Entry 8AJB (electron microscopy, 4.30 A resolution (low resolution: residue-level contacts below are approximate; hydrogen-bond / salt-bridge calls are withheld)); this record covers chains I and J of the 24 polymer chains in the assembly.

Chain I (and J):
Protein: Crescentin
Organism: Caulobacter vibrioides
Notes: chain J of this document is another copy of the same molecule, construct and numbering; everything in this record applies to it too
UniProtKB: A0A8F8EC09 (A0A8F8EC09_CAUVI); the construct has insertions or renumbered stretches relative to UniProt, so the offset changes along the chain: 1-405 = UniProt 1-405; 409-460 = UniProt 406-457
Amino-acid sequence (460 residues; each row starts with the number of its first residue):
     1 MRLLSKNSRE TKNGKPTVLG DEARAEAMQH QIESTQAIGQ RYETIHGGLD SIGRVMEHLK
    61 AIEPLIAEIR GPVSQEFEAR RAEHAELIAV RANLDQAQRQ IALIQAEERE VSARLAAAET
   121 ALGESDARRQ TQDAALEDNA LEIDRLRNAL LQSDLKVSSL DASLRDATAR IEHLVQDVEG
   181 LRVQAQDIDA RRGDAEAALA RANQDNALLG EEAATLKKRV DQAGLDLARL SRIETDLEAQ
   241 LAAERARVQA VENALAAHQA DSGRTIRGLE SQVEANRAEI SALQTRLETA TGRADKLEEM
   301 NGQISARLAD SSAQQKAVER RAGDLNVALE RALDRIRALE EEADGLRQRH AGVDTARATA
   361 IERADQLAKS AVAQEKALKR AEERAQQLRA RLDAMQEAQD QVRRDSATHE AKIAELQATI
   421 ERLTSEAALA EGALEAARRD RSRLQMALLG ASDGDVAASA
Not modelled in the structure: 1-326, 447-460
Sequence notes: insertion (406-408)

How chain I and chain J interact:
Contacting residue pairs (67; chain I residue first):
  Ala-328(I) / Leu-329(J)
  Leu-329(I) / Ala-328(J)
  Leu-329(I) / Leu-329(J)
  Ala-332(I) / Leu-329(J)
  Leu-333(I) / Arg-335(J)
  Arg-335(I) / Ile-336(J)
  Ile-336(I) / Ala-332(J)
  Ile-336(I) / Arg-335(J)
  Ile-336(I) / Ile-336(J)
  Ile-336(I) / Leu-339(J)
  Leu-339(I) / Leu-339(J)
  Glu-340(I) / Arg-335(J)
  Glu-340(I) / Leu-339(J)
  Leu-346(I) / Arg-347(J)
  Arg-347(I) / Leu-346(J)
  Arg-349(I) / His-350(J)
  His-350(I) / Arg-349(J)
  His-350(I) / His-350(J)
  Arg-357(I) / Val-353(J)
  Arg-357(I) / Asp-354(J)
  Arg-357(I) / Arg-357(J)
  Arg-363(I) / Ala-364(J)
  Ala-364(I) / Arg-363(J)
  Asp-365(I) / Arg-363(J)
  Leu-367(I) / Leu-367(J)
  Ala-368(I) / Arg-363(J)
  Gln-374(I) / Ala-371(J)
  Gln-374(I) / Gln-374(J)
  Gln-374(I) / Glu-375(J)
  Glu-375(I) / Gln-374(J)
  Ala-377(I) / Leu-378(J)
  Leu-378(I) / Gln-374(J)
  Glu-382(I) / Arg-384(J)
  Arg-384(I) / Ala-385(J)
  Leu-388(I) / Leu-388(J)
  Arg-389(I) / Leu-388(J)
  Arg-391(I) / Leu-392(J)
  Leu-392(I) / Leu-392(J)
  Met-395(I) / Leu-392(J)
  Met-395(I) / Met-395(J)
  Met-395(I) / Gln-396(J)
  Ala-398(I) / Gln-399(J)
  Gln-399(I) / Ala-398(J)
  Gln-399(I) / Gln-399(J)
  Val-402(I) / Val-402(J)
  Val-402(I) / Arg-403(J)
  His-409(I) / Glu-410(J)
  Glu-410(I) / His-409(J)
  Lys-412(I) / Ile-413(J)
  Ile-413(I) / Lys-412(J)
  Ile-413(I) / Leu-416(J)
  Leu-416(I) / Leu-416(J)
  Leu-416(I) / Ile-420(J)
  Gln-417(I) / Leu-416(J)
  Thr-419(I) / Ile-420(J)
  Ile-420(I) / Leu-416(J)
  Ile-420(I) / Thr-419(J)
  Ile-420(I) / Ile-420(J)
  Leu-434(I) / Leu-434(J)
  Leu-434(I) / Arg-438(J)
  Arg-438(I) / Leu-434(J)
  Arg-441(I) / Arg-441(J)
  Ser-442(I) / Arg-441(J)
  Leu-444(I) / Gln-445(J)
  Gln-445(I) / Arg-441(J)
  Gln-445(I) / Leu-444(J)
  Gln-445(I) / Gln-445(J)
Also at the interface, not in a pair above, chain I (53 interface residues in all): Val-353, Asp-354, Ala-360, Ile-361, Ala-371, Ala-381, Glu-431
Also at the interface, not in a pair above, chain J (51 interface residues in all): Ala-360, Ala-377, Ala-381, Arg-389, Arg-391, Ser-406, Gln-417, Ala-430, Ser-442

In short:
The interface between chain I and chain J involves 53 residues on one side and 51 on the other.
Chain I and chain J are both Crescentin (Caulobacter vibrioides); the structure, Cryo-EM structure of
crescentin filaments (stutter mutant, C2 symmetry and large box), was determined by electron microscopy,
deposited together with 8AFE, 8AFH, 8AFL, 8AFM, 8AHL, 8AIA and 8AIX.
